7LFA - chains B and D of the 3 polymer chains in the assembly; structure by X-ray diffraction, 1.86 A resolution.

[Chain B]
Protein: Fab 3B6 heavy chain
Organism: Homo sapiens
Notes: antibody fragment or engineered binder
Amino-acid sequence (223 residues; numbered 1 to 223; the number before each row is that of its first residue):
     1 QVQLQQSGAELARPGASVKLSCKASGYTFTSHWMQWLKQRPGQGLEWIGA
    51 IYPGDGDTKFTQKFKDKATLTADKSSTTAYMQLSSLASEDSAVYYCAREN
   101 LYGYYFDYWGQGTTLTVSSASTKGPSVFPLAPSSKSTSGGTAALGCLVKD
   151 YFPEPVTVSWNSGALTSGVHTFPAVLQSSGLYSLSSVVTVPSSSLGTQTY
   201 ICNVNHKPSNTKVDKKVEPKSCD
Not modelled in the structure: 221-223
Cystine bridges: Cys22-Cys96, Cys146-Cys202

[Chain D]
Protein: Fab 3B6 light chain
Organism: Homo sapiens
Notes: antibody fragment or engineered binder
Amino-acid sequence (215 residues; numbered 1 to 215; the number before each row is that of its first residue):
     1 QAVVTQESALTTSPGETVTLTCRSSTGAVTSGNFANWVQEKPDHLFTGLI
    51 GGADNRAPGVPARFSGSLIGDKAALIITGAQTEDEAIYFCALWYSDHWVF
   101 GGGTKLTVLGQPKAAPSVTLFPPSSEELQANKATLVCLISDFYPGAVTVA
   151 WKADSSPVKAGVETTTPSKQSNNKYAASSYLSLTPEQWKSHKSYSCQVTH
   201 EGSTVEKTVAPTECS
Not modelled in the structure: 213-215
Cystine bridges: Cys22-Cys90, Cys137-Cys196

[Chain B / chain D interface]
Pairs across the interface (74):
  Gln35(B) with Trp98(D)
  Leu37(B) with Phe100(D), hydrophobic
  Gln39(B) with Glu40(D), hydrogen bond; His44(D); Phe46(D)
  Gly44(B) with Phe89(D)
  Leu45(B) with Phe46(D), hydrophobic; Phe89(D); Phe100(D)
  Trp47(B) with His97(D); Trp98(D); Phe100(D), hydrophobic
  Lys59(B) with Asp96(D)
  Phe60(B) with Asp96(D); His97(D)
  Thr61(B) with His97(D); Trp98(D)
  Tyr95(B) with His44(D); Phe46(D)
  Glu99(B) with Trp98(D), hydrogen bond
  Tyr102(B) with Asn55(D)
  Gly103(B) with Gly51(D); Gly52(D); Asn55(D), hydrogen bond (backbone-side chain)
  Tyr104(B) with Phe34(D); Asn36(D), hydrogen bond (backbone-side chain); Gly51(D); Gly52(D); Asn55(D); Trp98(D)
  Tyr105(B) with Asn36(D); Ile50(D); Gly51(D); Asn55(D); Ala57(D), hydrophobic; Pro58(D)
  Phe106(B) with Asn36(D); Gly48(D), hydrogen bond (backbone-backbone); Trp98(D); Phe100(D), hydrophobic
  Trp109(B) with Phe46(D), hydrophobic
  Val127(B) with Glu126(D)
  Phe128(B) with Ser124(D); Glu126(D); Glu127(D)
  Pro129(B) with Ser124(D); Glu126(D)
  Leu130(B) with Phe121(D)
  Ala131(B) with Phe121(D)
  Ala143(B) with Phe121(D)
  Leu147(B) with Tyr180(D), hydrophobic
  Lys149(B) with Thr134(D); Ser182(D)
  His170(B) with Gln170(D); Ala176(D)
  Phe172(B) with Leu138(D), hydrophobic; Ile139(D); Ala177(D)
  Pro173(B) with Ser168(D); Ser178(D)
  Ala174(B) with Thr165(D)
  Val175(B) with Glu163(D); Thr165(D); Tyr180(D), hydrophobic
  Gln177(B) with Glu163(D)
  Ser178(B) with Glu163(D), hydrogen bond (backbone-side chain)
  Leu184(B) with Tyr180(D)
  Ser185(B) with Val136(D); Leu138(D); Tyr180(D), hydrogen bond
  Val187(B) with Phe121(D), hydrophobic; Leu138(D), hydrophobic
  Lys215(B) with Glu126(D), salt bridge
  Lys220(B) with Thr212(D), hydrogen bond (side chain-backbone)
Also at the interface, not in a pair above, chain B (41 interface residues in all): Pro132, Leu144, Leu176, Ser183
Also at the interface, not in a pair above, chain D (40 interface residues in all): Val38, Arg56, Thr119, Ser140, Thr164

[Overview]
41 residues of chain B and 40 residues of chain D are in contact, with 8 hydrogen bonds and 1 salt bridge.
Polar contacts include Lys215(B)-Glu126(D), Gln39(B)-Glu40(D) and Glu99(B)-Trp98(D).
Here chain B is Fab 3B6 heavy chain and chain D is Fab 3B6 light chain, both from Homo sapiens. Entry 7LFA
(Fab 3B6 bound to ApoL1 NTD) was determined by X-ray diffraction, deposited together with 7LF7, 7LF8, 7LFB and
7LFD.
